PDB entry 8UQK | electron microscopy, 4.61 A resolution (low resolution: residue-level contacts below are approximate; hydrogen-bond / salt-bridge calls are withheld) | chains B and A

== Chain B (and A) ==
Name: Bacteriophytochrome (Light-regulated signal transduction histidine kinase)
From: Stigmatella aurantiaca
Notes: chain A of this document is another copy of the same molecule, construct and numbering; everything in this record applies to it too
UniProtKB: A0A1H7ZJA8 (A0A1H7ZJA8_STIAU); residues 1-747 here = UniProt positions 1-747
Amino-acid sequence (747 residues; numbered 1 to 747; the number before each row is that of its first residue):
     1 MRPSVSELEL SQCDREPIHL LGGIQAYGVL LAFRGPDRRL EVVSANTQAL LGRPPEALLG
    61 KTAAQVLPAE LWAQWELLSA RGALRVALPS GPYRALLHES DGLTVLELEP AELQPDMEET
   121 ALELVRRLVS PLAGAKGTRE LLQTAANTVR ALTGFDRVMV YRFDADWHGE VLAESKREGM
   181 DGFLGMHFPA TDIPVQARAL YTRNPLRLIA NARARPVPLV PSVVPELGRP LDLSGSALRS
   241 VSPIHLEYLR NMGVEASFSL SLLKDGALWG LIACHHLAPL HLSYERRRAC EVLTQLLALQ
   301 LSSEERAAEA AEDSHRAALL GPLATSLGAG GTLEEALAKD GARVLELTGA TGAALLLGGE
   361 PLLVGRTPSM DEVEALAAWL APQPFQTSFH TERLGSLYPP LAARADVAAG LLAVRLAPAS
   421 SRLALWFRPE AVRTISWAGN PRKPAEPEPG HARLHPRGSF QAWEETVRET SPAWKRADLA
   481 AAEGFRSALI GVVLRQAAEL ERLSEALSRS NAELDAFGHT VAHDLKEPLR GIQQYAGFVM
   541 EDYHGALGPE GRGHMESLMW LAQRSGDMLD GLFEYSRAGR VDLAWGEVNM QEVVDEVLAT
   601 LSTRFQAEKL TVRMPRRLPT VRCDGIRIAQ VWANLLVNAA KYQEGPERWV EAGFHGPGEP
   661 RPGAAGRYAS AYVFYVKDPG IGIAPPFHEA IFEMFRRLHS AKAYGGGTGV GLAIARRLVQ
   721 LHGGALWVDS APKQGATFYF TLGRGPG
Not modelled in the structure: 1-8, 490-747

== How chain B and chain A interact ==
Residue-residue contacts (29):
  Glu118(B) with Leu77(A)
  Ala121(B) with Ala121(A); Leu122(A)
  Leu122(B) with Leu122(A); Val125(A)
  Val125(B) with Val292(A)
  Arg126(B) with Glu291(A)
  Val129(B) with Gln295(A)
  Leu132(B) with Leu299(A)
  Ala133(B) with Asp265(A)
  Gly134(B) with Ser302(A)
  Ala135(B) with Arg306(A)
  Lys136(B) with Asp265(A); Arg306(A)
  Arg288(B) with Arg126(A)
  Ala289(B) with Arg126(A)
  Val292(B) with Arg126(A)
  Gln295(B) with Val129(A); Leu132(A)
  Leu296(B) with Leu296(A)
  Leu299(B) with Ala135(A)
  Gln300(B) with Leu299(A); Gln300(A); Ser303(A)
  Ser303(B) with Ser303(A)
  Glu304(B) with Arg306(A)
  Arg306(B) with Lys136(A)
  Ala307(B) with Ala307(A)
  Ala310(B) with Ala310(A)
Also at the interface, not in a pair above, chain B (25 interface residues in all): Tyr284, Glu291
Also at the interface, not in a pair above, chain A (22 interface residues in all): Gly134

== Overview ==
25 residues of chain B and 22 residues of chain A are in contact.
Both chains are Bacteriophytochrome (Light-regulated signal transduction histidine kinase) (Stigmatella
aurantiaca). Entry 8UQK (Pfr state of photosensory core module of Stigmatella aurantiaca bacteriophytochrome
2) was determined by electron microscopy, deposited together with 8UPH, 8UPK, 8UPM and 8UQI.
